Entry 2NZD (X-ray diffraction, 2.65 A resolution); this record covers chains I and C of the 10 polymer chains in the assembly.

# Chain I
Molecule: 145-nt DNA strand
Sequence (145 nucleotides; each row starts with the number of its first residue; numbers below 1 keep their minus sign (DA-72 is residue -72)):
   -72 ATCAATATCCACCTGCAGATACTACCAAAAGTGTATTTGGAAACTGCTCC
   -22 ATCAAAAGGCATGTTCAGCTGAATCAGCTGAACATGCCTTTTGATGGAGC
    28 AGTTTCCAAATACACTTTTGGTAGTATCTGCAGGTGGATATTGAT
Ion coordination: Mn2+ site 1: DG-34, DG-33; Mn2+ site 2 near DG26 (its only coordinating residue here); Mn2+ site 3 near DG47 (its only coordinating residue here); Mn2+ site 4 near DG60 (its only coordinating residue here)

# Chain C
Name: histone H2A
Organism: Xenopus laevis
UniProtKB: Q6AZJ8 (Q6AZJ8_XENLA); residues 1-119 here correspond to UniProt positions 2-120 (UniProt number = residue number + 1)
Sequence (119 residues; each row starts with the number of its first residue):
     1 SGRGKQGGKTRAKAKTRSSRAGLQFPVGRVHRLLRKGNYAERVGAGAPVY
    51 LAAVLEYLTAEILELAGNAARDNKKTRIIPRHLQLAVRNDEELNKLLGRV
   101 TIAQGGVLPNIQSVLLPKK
Unresolved in the structure: 1-13

# Chain I / chain C interface
Residue-residue contacts (14):
  DA-62(I) - Lys74(C)  salt bridge to the phosphate
  DA-54(I) - Arg77(C)  sugar contact
  DA-44(I) - Arg32(C)  phosphate contact
  DA-43(I) - Gly28(C)  phosphate contact
  DA-43(I) - Arg29(C)  hydrogen bond to the phosphate
  DA-43(I) - Arg32(C)  salt bridge to the phosphate
  DG-42(I) - Ala14(C)  phosphate contact
  DG-42(I) - Thr16(C)  phosphate contact
  DG-42(I) - Arg17(C)  salt bridge to the phosphate
  DT-41(I) - Ala14(C)  phosphate contact
  DT-41(I) - Lys15(C)  hydrogen bond to the phosphate
  DT-41(I) - Arg20(C)  salt bridge to the phosphate
  DT-35(I) - Arg42(C)  sugar contact
  DG-34(I) - Arg42(C)  sugar contact

# Summary
8 residues of chain I face 11 of chain C across their interface, with 2 hydrogen bonds and 4 salt bridges.
Polar contacts include DA-43(I)-Arg29(C), DT-41(I)-Lys15(C) and DA-62(I)-Lys74(C). DG-34(I) and DG-33(I) form
the Mn2+ site 1.
Chain I is a 145-nt DNA strand and chain C is histone H2A (Xenopus laevis); the structure, Nucleosome core
particle containing 145 bp of DNA, was determined by X-ray diffraction.
